PDB entry 3OX4 | X-ray diffraction, 2.00 A resolution | chains A and B

Chain A (and B):
Name: Alcohol dehydrogenase 2
Source organism: Zymomonas mobilis
Notes: EC 1.1.1.1; chain B of this document is another copy of the same molecule, construct and numbering; everything in this record applies to it too
UniProtKB: P06758 (ADH2_ZYMMO); residues 1-383 here = UniProt positions 1-383
Amino-acid sequence (383 residues; numbered 1 to 383; the number before each row is that of its first residue):
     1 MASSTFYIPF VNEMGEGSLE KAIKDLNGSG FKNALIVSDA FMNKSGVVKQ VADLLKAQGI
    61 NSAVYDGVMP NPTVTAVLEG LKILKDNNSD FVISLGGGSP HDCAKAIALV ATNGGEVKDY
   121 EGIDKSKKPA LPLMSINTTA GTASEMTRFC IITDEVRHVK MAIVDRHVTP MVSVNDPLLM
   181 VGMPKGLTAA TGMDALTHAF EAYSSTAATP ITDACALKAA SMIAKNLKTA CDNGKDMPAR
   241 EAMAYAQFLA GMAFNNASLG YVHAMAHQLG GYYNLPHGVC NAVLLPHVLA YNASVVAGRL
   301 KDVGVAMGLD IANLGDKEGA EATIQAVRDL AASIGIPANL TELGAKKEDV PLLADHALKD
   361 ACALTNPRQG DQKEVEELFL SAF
Disordered / not traced: 1
Bound ions: Fe2+: Asp194, His198, His263, His277
Ligand contacts: NAD (nicotinamide-adenine-dinucleotide): Asp39, Phe41, Met42, Asn71, Pro72, Gly97, Gly98, Ser99, Pro100, Thr138, Thr139, Thr142, Phe149, Ile151, Lys160, Leu179, Met180, Gly182, Met183, Pro184, Leu187, Thr191, Asp194, His198, Phe254, His267, His277

Chain A / chain B interface:
Pairs across the interface (65):
  Ala2(A) with Gly15(B); Glu241(B), hydrogen bond (backbone-side chain); Tyr245(B), hydrogen bond (backbone-side chain)
  Ser3(A) with Met14(B), hydrogen bond (backbone-backbone); Gly15(B); Glu16(B)
  Ser4(A) with Glu13(B); Met14(B), hydrogen bond (backbone-backbone); Tyr245(B), hydrogen bond
  Thr5(A) with Asn12(B); Glu13(B), hydrogen bond; Lys21(B), hydrogen bond
  Phe6(A) with Ile8(B), hydrophobic; Phe10(B); Val11(B); Asn12(B), hydrogen bond (backbone-backbone)
  Tyr7(A) with Phe10(B); Val11(B), hydrophobic
  Ile8(A) with Ile8(B), hydrophobic; Pro9(B); Phe10(B), hydrogen bond (backbone-backbone)
  Pro9(A) with Ile8(B)
  Phe10(A) with Phe6(B); Tyr7(B); Ile8(B), hydrogen bond (backbone-backbone); Pro9(B), hydrophobic; Phe10(B); Thr169(B); Pro170(B); Met171(B), hydrophobic
  Val11(A) with Thr5(B); Phe6(B); Tyr7(B), hydrophobic; Arg166(B)
  Asn12(A) with Thr5(B); Phe6(B), hydrogen bond (backbone-backbone)
  Glu13(A) with Ser4(B); Thr5(B), hydrogen bond
  Met14(A) with Ser3(B); Ser4(B), hydrogen bond (backbone-backbone); Ile211(B), hydrophobic
  Glu16(A) with Ser3(B)
  Lys21(A) with Thr5(B), hydrogen bond; Tyr7(B)
  Asp25(A) with Arg166(B), salt bridge
  Arg166(A) with Phe10(B); Asp25(B), salt bridge
  Thr209(A) with Tyr245(B)
  Pro210(A) with Lys218(B); Met222(B), hydrophobic; Tyr245(B)
  Ile211(A) with Met14(B), hydrophobic; Tyr245(B), hydrophobic; Phe248(B), hydrophobic; Leu249(B), hydrophobic; Met252(B), hydrophobic
  Ala214(A) with Lys218(B)
  Lys218(A) with Pro210(B); Ala214(B)
  Met222(A) with Pro210(B), hydrophobic
  Tyr245(A) with Ser4(B), hydrogen bond; Pro210(B)
  Phe248(A) with Ile211(B), hydrophobic
  Leu249(A) with Ile211(B), hydrophobic
  Met252(A) with Met252(B), hydrophobic
Interface residues without a listed pair, chain A (30 interface residues in all): Gly15, Ser18, Glu241
Interface residues without a listed pair, chain B (32 interface residues in all): Ala2, Thr209

Overview:
30 residues of chain A and 32 residues of chain B are in contact; the contacts include 15 hydrogen bonds and 2
salt bridges. Polar pairs include Asp25(A)-Arg166(B), Ala2(A)-Glu241(B) and Ala2(A)-Tyr245(B). Bound to chain
A: NAD. Asp194(A), His198(A), His263(A) and His277(A) coordinate Fe2+.
Both chains are Alcohol dehydrogenase 2 (Zymomonas mobilis). Entry 3OX4 (Structures of iron-dependent alcohol
dehydrogenase 2 from Zymomonas mobilis ZM4 complexed with NAD cofactor) was determined by X-ray diffraction,
deposited together with 3OWO.
